Entry 1EWQ (X-ray diffraction, 2.20 A resolution); this record covers chains A and B of the 4 polymer chains in the assembly.

[Chain A]
Name: DNA mismatch repair protein muts
Source organism: Thermus aquaticus
Reference sequence: Q56215 (MUTS_THEAQ); numbering as in UniProt (aligned over 1-765)
Sequence (765 residues; each row starts with the number of its first residue):
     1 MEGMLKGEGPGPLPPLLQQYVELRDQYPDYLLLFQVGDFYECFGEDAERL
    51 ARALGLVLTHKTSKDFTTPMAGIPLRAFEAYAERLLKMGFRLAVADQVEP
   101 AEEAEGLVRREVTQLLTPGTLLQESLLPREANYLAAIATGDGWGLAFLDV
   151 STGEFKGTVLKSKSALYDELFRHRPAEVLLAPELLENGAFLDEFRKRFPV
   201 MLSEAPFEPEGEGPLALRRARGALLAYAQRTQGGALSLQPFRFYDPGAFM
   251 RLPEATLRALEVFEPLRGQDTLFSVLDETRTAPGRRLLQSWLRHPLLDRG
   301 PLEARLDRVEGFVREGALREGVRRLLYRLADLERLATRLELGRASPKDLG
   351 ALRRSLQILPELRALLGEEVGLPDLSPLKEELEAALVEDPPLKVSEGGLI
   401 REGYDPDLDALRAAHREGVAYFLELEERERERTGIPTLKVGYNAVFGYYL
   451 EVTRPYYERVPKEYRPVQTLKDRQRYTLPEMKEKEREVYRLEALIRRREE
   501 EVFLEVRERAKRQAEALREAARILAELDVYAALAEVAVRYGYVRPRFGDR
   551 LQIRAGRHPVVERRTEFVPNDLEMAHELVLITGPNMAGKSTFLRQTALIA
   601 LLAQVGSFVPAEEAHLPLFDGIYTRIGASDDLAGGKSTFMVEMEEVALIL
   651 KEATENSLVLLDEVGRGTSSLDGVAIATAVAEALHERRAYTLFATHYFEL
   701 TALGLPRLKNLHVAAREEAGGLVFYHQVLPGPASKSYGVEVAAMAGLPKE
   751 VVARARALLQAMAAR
Not modelled in the structure: 629-634
Differences from the reference sequence: engineered mutation Mse1 (Met in Q56215), Mse4 (Met in Q56215), Mse70 (Met in Q56215), Mse88 (Met in Q56215), Mse201 (Met in Q56215), Mse250 (Met in Q56215), Mse481 (Met in Q56215), Mse574 (Met in Q56215), Mse586 (Met in Q56215), Mse640 (Met in Q56215), Mse643 (Met in Q56215), Mse744 (Met in Q56215), Mse762 (Met in Q56215)
Modified positions: Mse1, Mse4, Mse70, Mse88, Mse201, Mse250, Mse481, Mse574, Mse586, Mse640, Mse643, Mse744, Mse762 (selenomethionine; parent Met)
Swiss-Prot annotation at these positions:
  - binding site (ATP): G583 to S590

[Chain B]
Name: DNA mismatch repair protein muts
Source organism: Thermus aquaticus
Reference sequence: Q56215 (MUTS_THEAQ); residues 1001-1765 here correspond to UniProt positions 1-765 (UniProt number = residue number - 1000)
Sequence (765 residues; numbered 1001 to 1765; the number before each row is that of its first residue):
  1001 MEGMLKGEGPGPLPPLLQQYVELRDQYPDYLLLFQVGDFYECFGEDAERL
  1051 ARALGLVLTHKTSKDFTTPMAGIPLRAFEAYAERLLKMGFRLAVADQVEP
  1101 AEEAEGLVRREVTQLLTPGTLLQESLLPREANYLAAIATGDGWGLAFLDV
  1151 STGEFKGTVLKSKSALYDELFRHRPAEVLLAPELLENGAFLDEFRKRFPV
  1201 MLSEAPFEPEGEGPLALRRARGALLAYAQRTQGGALSLQPFRFYDPGAFM
  1251 RLPEATLRALEVFEPLRGQDTLFSVLDETRTAPGRRLLQSWLRHPLLDRG
  1301 PLEARLDRVEGFVREGALREGVRRLLYRLADLERLATRLELGRASPKDLG
  1351 ALRRSLQILPELRALLGEEVGLPDLSPLKEELEAALVEDPPLKVSEGGLI
  1401 REGYDPDLDALRAAHREGVAYFLELEERERERTGIPTLKVGYNAVFGYYL
  1451 EVTRPYYERVPKEYRPVQTLKDRQRYTLPEMKEKEREVYRLEALIRRREE
  1501 EVFLEVRERAKRQAEALREAARILAELDVYAALAEVAVRYGYVRPRFGDR
  1551 LQIRAGRHPVVERRTEFVPNDLEMAHELVLITGPNMAGKSTFLRQTALIA
  1601 LLAQVGSFVPAEEAHLPLFDGIYTRIGASDDLAGGKSTFMVEMEEVALIL
  1651 KEATENSLVLLDEVGRGTSSLDGVAIATAVAEALHERRAYTLFATHYFEL
  1701 TALGLPRLKNLHVAAREEAGGLVFYHQVLPGPASKSYGVEVAAMAGLPKE
  1751 VVARARALLQAMAAR
Not modelled in the structure: 1101-1107, 1629-1634, 1763-1765
Differences from the reference sequence: engineered mutation Mse1001 (Met1 in Q56215), Mse1004 (Met4 in Q56215), Mse1070 (Met70 in Q56215), Mse1088 (Met88 in Q56215), Mse1201 (Met201 in Q56215), Mse1250 (Met250 in Q56215), Mse1481 (Met481 in Q56215), Mse1574 (Met574 in Q56215), Mse1586 (Met586 in Q56215), Mse1640 (Met640 in Q56215), Mse1643 (Met643 in Q56215), Mse1744 (Met744 in Q56215), Mse1762 (Met762 in Q56215)
Modified positions: Mse1001, Mse1004, Mse1070, Mse1088, Mse1201, Mse1250, Mse1481, Mse1574, Mse1586, Mse1640, Mse1643, Mse1744, Mse1762 (selenomethionine; parent Met)
Swiss-Prot annotation at these positions:
  - binding site (ATP): G1583 to S1590

[Interface between chain A and chain B]
Pairs across the interface (102):
  G55(A) - R1076(B)  hydrogen bond (backbone-side chain)
  L56(A) - R1076(B)
  V57(A) - R1076(B)
  V445(A) - K1471(B)
  F446(A) - T1469(B)
  F446(A) - L1470(B)
  R454(A) - R1465(B)
  V467(A) - T1469(B)
  Q468(A) - T1469(B)
  T469(A) - V1467(B)
  T469(A) - Q1468(B)
  T469(A) - T1469(B)  hydrogen bond (backbone-side chain)
  T469(A) - Q1474(B)
  L470(A) - V1467(B)
  K471(A) - F1446(B)
  N585(A) - S1637(B)
  N585(A) - G1667(B)
  Mse586(A) - G1635(B)
  Mse586(A) - S1637(B)
  Mse586(A) - Mse1640(B)
  K636(A) - Mse1586(B)
  S637(A) - N1585(B)
  S637(A) - Mse1586(B)
  F639(A) - G1738(B)
  F639(A) - V1741(B)  hydrophobic
  Mse640(A) - Mse1586(B)
  Mse640(A) - V1741(B)  hydrophobic
  Mse640(A) - Mse1744(B)
  Mse640(A) - A1745(B)
  Mse643(A) - A1745(B)  hydrophobic
  Mse643(A) - L1747(B)
  E644(A) - A1745(B)
  V646(A) - L1747(B)  hydrophobic
  A647(A) - G1746(B)
  A647(A) - L1747(B)
  L650(A) - L1747(B)  hydrophobic
  L650(A) - P1748(B)
  K651(A) - G1746(B)  hydrogen bond (side chain-backbone)
  G667(A) - N1585(B)
  G667(A) - H1696(B)
  T668(A) - H1696(B)
  T668(A) - G1738(B)
  S669(A) - H1696(B)
  S669(A) - F1698(B)
  S669(A) - S1736(B)
  S670(A) - Y1697(B)
  S670(A) - E1699(B)  hydrogen bond
  L671(A) - L1759(B)  hydrophobic
  D672(A) - S1736(B)  hydrogen bond
  D672(A) - G1738(B)  hydrogen bond (side chain-backbone)
  D672(A) - V1739(B)  hydrogen bond (side chain-backbone)
  D672(A) - L1759(B)
  V674(A) - Mse1762(B)  hydrophobic
  A675(A) - A1755(B)
  A675(A) - L1758(B)
  I676(A) - V1739(B)  hydrophobic
  I676(A) - A1755(B)  hydrophobic
  T678(A) - L1758(B)
  A679(A) - V1751(B)
  A679(A) - R1754(B)
  A679(A) - A1755(B)
  V680(A) - V1751(B)
  E682(A) - R1754(B)  salt bridge
  A683(A) - V1751(B)  hydrophobic
  H696(A) - G1667(B)  hydrogen bond (side chain-backbone)
  H696(A) - T1668(B)
  H696(A) - S1669(B)
  Y697(A) - S1670(B)
  F698(A) - S1669(B)
  E699(A) - S1670(B)  hydrogen bond
  S736(A) - S1669(B)
  S736(A) - D1672(B)  hydrogen bond
  G738(A) - F1639(B)
  G738(A) - T1668(B)
  G738(A) - D1672(B)  hydrogen bond (backbone-side chain)
  V739(A) - D1672(B)  hydrogen bond (backbone-side chain)
  V739(A) - I1676(B)  hydrophobic
  V741(A) - F1639(B)  hydrophobic
  A742(A) - Mse1643(B)  hydrophobic
  A745(A) - Mse1640(B)
  A745(A) - Mse1643(B)  hydrophobic
  A745(A) - E1644(B)
  A745(A) - A1647(B)
  G746(A) - A1647(B)
  G746(A) - K1651(B)  hydrogen bond (backbone-side chain)
  L747(A) - V1646(B)  hydrophobic
  L747(A) - A1647(B)
  L747(A) - L1650(B)  hydrophobic
  P748(A) - L1650(B)
  P748(A) - K1651(B)
  V751(A) - A1679(B)
  R754(A) - A1679(B)
  R754(A) - E1682(B)  salt bridge
  A755(A) - A1675(B)
  A755(A) - I1676(B)  hydrophobic
  A755(A) - A1679(B)
  L758(A) - A1675(B)
  L758(A) - T1678(B)
  L758(A) - A1679(B)
  L759(A) - L1671(B)  hydrophobic
  L759(A) - D1672(B)
  Mse762(A) - A1675(B)  hydrophobic
Other interface residues (no listed pair), chain A (58 interface residues in all): Y737, A763
Other interface residues (no listed pair), chain B (59 interface residues in all): V1445, P1466, K1636, V1674, V1680, A1683, Y1737, A1742

[In short]
The interface between chain A and chain B involves 58 residues on one side and 59 on the other; the contacts
include 13 hydrogen bonds and 2 salt bridges. Polar contacts include E682(A)-R1754(B), R754(A)-E1682(B) and
G55(A)-R1076(B).
Chain A and chain B are both DNA mismatch repair protein muts (Thermus aquaticus); the structure, Crystal
structure taq muts complexed with a heteroduplex DNA at 2.2 A resolution, was determined by X-ray diffraction,
deposited together with 1EWR.
